PDB entry 6I5Q | X-ray diffraction, 3.05 A resolution | chains A and B

[Chain A (and B)]
Molecule: O-methyltransferase 1
Source organism: Papaver somniferum
Notes: chain B of this document is another copy of the same molecule, construct and numbering; everything in this record applies to it too
UniProt: I3PLQ5 (I3PLQ5_PAPSO); numbering as in UniProt (aligned over 1-390)
Chain sequence (393 residues; each row starts with the number of its first residue; numbers below 1 keep their minus sign (Gly-2 is residue -2)):
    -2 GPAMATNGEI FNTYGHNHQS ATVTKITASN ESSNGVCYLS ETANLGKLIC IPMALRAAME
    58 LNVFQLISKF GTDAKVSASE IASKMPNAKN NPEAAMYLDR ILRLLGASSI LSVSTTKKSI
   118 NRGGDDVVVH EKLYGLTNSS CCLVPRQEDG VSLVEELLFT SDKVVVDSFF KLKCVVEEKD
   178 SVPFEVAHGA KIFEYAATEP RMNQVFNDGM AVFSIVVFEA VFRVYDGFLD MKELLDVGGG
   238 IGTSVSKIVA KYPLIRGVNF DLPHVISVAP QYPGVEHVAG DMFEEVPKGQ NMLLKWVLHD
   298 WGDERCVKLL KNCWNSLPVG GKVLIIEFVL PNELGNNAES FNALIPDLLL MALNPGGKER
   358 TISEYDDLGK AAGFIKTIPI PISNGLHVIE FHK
Not modelled in the structure: -2 to 33, 113-127
Sequence notes: expression tag (-2 to 0)
From the paper describing this entry:
  - conformationally variable residues (order/disorder transition): Lys114 to Lys115, Glu128 to Lys129
  - catalytic residues: Asp297
  - mutagenesis - D297A: decreased catalytic activity
  - mutagenesis - H296A: abolished catalytic activity
  - mutagenesis - H296A: decreased expression
  - specificity-determining residues: Phe156, Leu350 (by similarity / conservation)

[How chain A and chain B interact]
Residue-residue contacts (151; chain A residue first):
  Cys34(A) - Asn381(B)
  Tyr35(A) - Cys139(B)  hydrophobic
  Tyr35(A) - Arg143(B)
  Tyr35(A) - Leu150(B)
  Tyr35(A) - Val213(B)  hydrophobic
  Leu36(A) - Phe325(B)  hydrophobic
  Leu36(A) - Asn339(B)  hydrogen bond (backbone-side chain)
  Leu36(A) - Ser380(B)
  Leu36(A) - Asn381(B)
  Ser37(A) - Asn381(B)  hydrogen bond (backbone-side chain)
  Glu38(A) - Ser136(B)
  Glu38(A) - Cys139(B)
  Glu38(A) - Leu150(B)
  Thr39(A) - Leu150(B)
  Thr39(A) - Asn339(B)  hydrogen bond
  Thr39(A) - Ile342(B)
  Ala40(A) - Phe338(B)  hydrophobic
  Ala40(A) - Asn339(B)
  Ala40(A) - Ile342(B)  hydrophobic
  Asn41(A) - Ser136(B)
  Leu42(A) - Ser136(B)
  Leu42(A) - Leu154(B)  hydrophobic
  Gly43(A) - Leu154(B)
  Gly43(A) - Ile342(B)
  Lys44(A) - Phe338(B)
  Lys44(A) - Ile342(B)
  Leu45(A) - Leu45(B)
  Leu45(A) - Ile48(B)  hydrophobic
  Leu45(A) - Pro49(B)
  Leu45(A) - Leu52(B)  hydrophobic
  Leu45(A) - Ile107(B)  hydrophobic
  Ile46(A) - Pro49(B)  hydrophobic
  Ile46(A) - Ser158(B)
  Cys47(A) - Leu345(B)  hydrophobic
  Ile48(A) - Leu45(B)  hydrophobic
  Pro49(A) - Leu45(B)
  Pro49(A) - Ile46(B)
  Met50(A) - Phe166(B)  hydrophobic
  Met50(A) - Phe167(B)  hydrophobic
  Arg53(A) - Phe167(B)
  Glu57(A) - Lys170(B)
  Leu58(A) - Lys170(B)
  Leu58(A) - Val173(B)  hydrophobic
  Leu58(A) - Glu174(B)
  Asn84(A) - Glu174(B)
  Ala85(A) - Val173(B)
  Asn88(A) - Val172(B)  hydrogen bond (side chain-backbone)
  Asn88(A) - Val173(B)  hydrogen bond (side chain-backbone)
  Asn88(A) - Glu174(B)
  Asn88(A) - Glu175(B)  hydrogen bond (side chain-backbone)
  Asn88(A) - Lys176(B)
  Glu90(A) - Lys176(B)
  Ala91(A) - Val173(B)
  Tyr94(A) - Val172(B)
  Tyr94(A) - Met348(B)  hydrophobic
  Tyr94(A) - Pro352(B)  hydrogen bond (side chain-backbone)
  Leu95(A) - Val173(B)
  Arg97(A) - Asp344(B)  salt bridge
  Arg97(A) - Met348(B)
  Arg97(A) - Gly354(B)  hydrogen bond (side chain-backbone)
  Arg97(A) - Lys355(B)
  Ile98(A) - Val173(B)  hydrophobic
  Arg100(A) - Leu327(B)
  Arg100(A) - Leu341(B)
  Arg100(A) - Asp344(B)  salt bridge
  Leu101(A) - Phe338(B)  hydrophobic
  Leu101(A) - Leu345(B)  hydrophobic
  Ala104(A) - Asn333(B)
  Ala104(A) - Phe338(B)  hydrophobic
  Ser136(A) - Glu38(B)
  Cys139(A) - Tyr35(B)  hydrophobic
  Cys139(A) - Glu38(B)
  Leu140(A) - Leu42(B)  hydrophobic
  Arg143(A) - Tyr35(B)
  Val148(A) - Tyr35(B)
  Leu150(A) - Tyr35(B)
  Leu150(A) - Glu38(B)
  Leu150(A) - Thr39(B)
  Leu154(A) - Leu42(B)  hydrophobic
  Leu154(A) - Gly43(B)
  Thr157(A) - Ile46(B)
  Ser158(A) - Phe167(B)
  Asp159(A) - Phe167(B)
  Lys160(A) - Asp164(B)  salt bridge
  Lys160(A) - Phe167(B)
  Val163(A) - Ile46(B)  hydrophobic
  Val163(A) - Met50(B)  hydrophobic
  Val163(A) - Phe167(B)  hydrophobic
  Asp164(A) - Lys160(B)
  Asp164(A) - Asp164(B)
  Phe166(A) - Met50(B)  hydrophobic
  Phe167(A) - Met50(B)  hydrophobic
  Phe167(A) - Arg53(B)
  Phe167(A) - Ser158(B)
  Phe167(A) - Asp159(B)
  Phe167(A) - Lys160(B)
  Phe167(A) - Val163(B)  hydrophobic
  Leu169(A) - Ala54(B)  hydrophobic
  Leu169(A) - Ile98(B)  hydrophobic
  Lys170(A) - Glu57(B)
  Lys170(A) - Leu58(B)
  Val172(A) - Asn88(B)
  Val172(A) - Tyr94(B)
  Val173(A) - Leu58(B)  hydrophobic
  Val173(A) - Asn88(B)
  Val173(A) - Ala91(B)
  Glu174(A) - Leu58(B)
  Glu174(A) - Asn84(B)
  Glu174(A) - Asn88(B)  hydrogen bond (backbone-side chain)
  Glu175(A) - Asn88(B)
  Lys176(A) - Asn88(B)
  Phe210(A) - Thr39(B)
  Val213(A) - Tyr35(B)  hydrophobic
  Phe325(A) - Leu36(B)  hydrophobic
  Leu327(A) - Arg100(B)
  Leu331(A) - Arg100(B)
  Gly332(A) - Ala104(B)
  Asn333(A) - Lys44(B)
  Asn333(A) - Ala104(B)
  Ala335(A) - Ala40(B)  hydrophobic
  Phe338(A) - Ala40(B)  hydrophobic
  Phe338(A) - Lys44(B)
  Phe338(A) - Leu101(B)  hydrophobic
  Phe338(A) - Ala104(B)  hydrophobic
  Phe338(A) - Ser105(B)
  Asn339(A) - Leu36(B)  hydrogen bond (side chain-backbone)
  Asn339(A) - Thr39(B)  hydrogen bond
  Asn339(A) - Ala40(B)  hydrogen bond (side chain-backbone)
  Leu341(A) - Arg100(B)
  Leu341(A) - Leu101(B)  hydrophobic
  Leu341(A) - Ala104(B)  hydrophobic
  Ile342(A) - Thr39(B)
  Ile342(A) - Ala40(B)
  Ile342(A) - Gly43(B)
  Ile342(A) - Lys44(B)
  Ile342(A) - Cys47(B)  hydrophobic
  Asp344(A) - Arg97(B)  salt bridge
  Asp344(A) - Arg100(B)  salt bridge
  Leu345(A) - Cys47(B)
  Leu345(A) - Leu101(B)  hydrophobic
  Met348(A) - Tyr94(B)
  Met348(A) - Arg97(B)
  Met348(A) - Ile98(B)  hydrophobic
  Pro352(A) - Tyr94(B)  hydrogen bond (backbone-side chain)
  Gly354(A) - Arg97(B)  hydrogen bond (backbone-side chain)
  Lys355(A) - Arg97(B)
  Ser380(A) - Leu36(B)
  Asn381(A) - Cys34(B)
  Asn381(A) - Leu36(B)  hydrogen bond (side chain-backbone)
  Asn381(A) - Ser37(B)
  Leu383(A) - Leu36(B)  hydrophobic
Also at the interface, not in a pair above, chain A (86 interface residues in all): Leu52, Ala54, Asn87, Pro89, Ser105, Ile107, Lys129, Asp177, Val214, Ala217, Leu347
Also at the interface, not in a pair above, chain B (85 interface residues in all): Ala51, Met82, Asn87, Pro89, Glu90, Leu95, Lys129, Val148, Ser149, Thr157, Leu169, Phe210, Asn329, Gly332, Ala335, Leu347, Gly353, Glu356, Leu383

[Summary]
The interface between chain A and chain B involves 86 residues on one side and 85 on the other, with 15
hydrogen bonds and 5 salt bridges. Polar pairs include Arg97(A)-Asp344(B), Arg100(A)-Asp344(B) and
Lys160(A)-Asp164(B). From the paper: the catalytic residue Asp297(A); D297A of chain A reduces catalytic
activity.
Chain A and chain B are both O-methyltransferase 1 (Papaver somniferum); the structure, Papaver somniferum
O-methyltransferase 1, was determined by X-ray diffraction together with 6I5Z, 6I6K, 6I6L, 6I6M and 6I6N from
the same study.
